PDB entry 4ZEX | X-ray diffraction, 2.00 A resolution | chain A

# Chain A
Name: PfHAD1
Organism: Plasmodium falciparum (isolate 3D7)
UniProt: Q8IJ74 (Q8IJ74_PLAF7); residues 1-288 here = UniProt positions 1-288
Amino-acid sequence (296 residues; row label = number of the first residue in the row; numbers below 1 keep their minus sign (Met-7 is residue -7)):
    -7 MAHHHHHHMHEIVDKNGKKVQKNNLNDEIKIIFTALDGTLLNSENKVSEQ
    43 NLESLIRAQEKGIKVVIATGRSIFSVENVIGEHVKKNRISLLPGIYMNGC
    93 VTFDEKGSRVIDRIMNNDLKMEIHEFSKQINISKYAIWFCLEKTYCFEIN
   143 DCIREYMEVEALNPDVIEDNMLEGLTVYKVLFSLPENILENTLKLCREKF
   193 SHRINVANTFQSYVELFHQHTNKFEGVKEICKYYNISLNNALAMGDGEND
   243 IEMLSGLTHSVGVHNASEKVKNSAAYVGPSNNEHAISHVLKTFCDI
Not modelled in the structure: -7 to -2
Differences from the reference sequence: expression tag (-7 to 0); engineered mutation Ala27 (Asp in Q8IJ74)
Ion coordination: Mg2+: Asp29, Asp238 (together with glyceraldehyde-3-phosphate)
Ligand contacts: glyceraldehyde-3-phosphate (G3H): Ala27, Leu28, Asp29, Ala60, Thr61, Gly62, Arg63, Glu152, Thr201, Phe202, Tyr205, Glu207, Lys215, Asp238, Asn241
What the authors report for this chain:
  - binding site for glyceraldehyde-3-phosphate: Glu152, Thr201, Phe202, Tyr205
  - mutagenesis - D27A: abolished catalytic activity on all compounds tested
  - catalytic residues: Asp29 (proposed by the authors, not directly observed)
  - mutagenesis - E152A: decreased catalytic activity on all substrates
  - mutagenesis - L173A: abolished catalytic activity on all three substrates
  - mutagenesis - V151A: decreased catalytic activity on all three substrates

# Summary
Bound to chain A: glyceraldehyde-3-phosphate. The Mg2+ site is built by Asp29 and Asp238. The paper reports
the catalytic residue Asp29; D27A abolishes catalytic activity on all compounds tested; 4 substitutions were
tested in all.
Chain A is PfHAD1 (Plasmodium falciparum (isolate 3D7)); the structure, Crystal structure of PfHAD1 in complex
with glyceraldehyde-3-phosphate, was determined by X-ray diffraction, deposited together with 4ZEV and 4ZEW.
